4Y7K - chains A and D of the 5 polymer chains in the assembly; structure by X-ray diffraction, 3.50 A resolution.

[Chain A (and D)]
Name: Large conductance mechanosensitive channel protein, Riboflavin synthase
From: Methanosarcina acetivorans C2A
Notes: engineered mutation(s): K101 deletion; chain D of this document is another copy of the same molecule, construct and numbering; everything in this record applies to it too
Reference sequence: chimeric construct of Q8TNK0, Q58584: residues 1-100 from Q8TNK0 (Q8TNK0_METAC) positions 1-100 (same numbers); residues 101-255 from Q58584 positions 2-156 (UniProt number = residue number - 99)
Amino-acid sequence (275 residues; each row starts with the number of its first residue; numbers below 1 keep their minus sign (Met-19 is residue -19)):
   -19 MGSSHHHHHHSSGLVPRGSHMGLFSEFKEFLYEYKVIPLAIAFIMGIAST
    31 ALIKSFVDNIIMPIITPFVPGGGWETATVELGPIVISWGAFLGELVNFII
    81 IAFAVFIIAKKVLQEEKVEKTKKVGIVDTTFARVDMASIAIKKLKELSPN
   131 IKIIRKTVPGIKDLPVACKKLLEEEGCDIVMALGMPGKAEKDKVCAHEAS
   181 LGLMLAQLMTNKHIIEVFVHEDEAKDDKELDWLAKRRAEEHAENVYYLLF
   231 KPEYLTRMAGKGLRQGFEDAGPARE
Not modelled in the structure: -19 to 2, 253-255 (chain D: -19 to 2, 245-255)
Differences from the reference sequence: expression tag (-19 to 0)
What the authors report for this chain:
  - mutagenesis - F23H, G26H: decreased growth
  - contacts within the chain: Val37-Asn77
  - mutagenesis - G51DEL/G52DEL/G53DEL/W54DEL/E55DEL/T56DEL: abolished growth in response to osmotic downshock
  - mutagenesis - G51A/G52A/G53A/W54A/E55A/T56A: increased growth in response to osmotic downshock

[How chain A and chain D interact]
Contacting residue pairs (10; chain A residue first):
  Leu3(A) - Phe86(D)
  Phe4(A) - Phe86(D)  hydrophobic
  Glu6(A) - Lys90(D)
  Glu6(A) - Leu93(D)
  Phe7(A) - Val85(D)
  Phe7(A) - Phe86(D)  hydrophobic
  Phe7(A) - Ala89(D)  hydrophobic
  Phe10(A) - Ala89(D)  hydrophobic
  Phe10(A) - Val92(D)  hydrophobic
  Tyr14(A) - Val92(D)

[Summary]
Chain A and chain D each contribute 6 residues to their interface. The paper reports that F23H and G26H of
chain A reduce growth; contacts within the chain involving Val37(A) and Asn77(A); 4 substitutions were tested
in all.
Chain A and chain D are both Large conductance mechanosensitive channel protein, Riboflavin synthase
(Methanosarcina acetivorans C2A); the structure, Structure of an archaeal mechanosensitive channel in closed
state, was determined by X-ray diffraction, deposited together with 4Y7J.
